PDB entry 8G10 | X-ray diffraction, 2.47 A resolution | chains C and J of the 6 polymer chains in the assembly

== Chain C ==
Protein: Cyclic GMP-AMP synthase
Organism: Mus musculus
Notes: EC 2.7.7.86; fragment: catalytic domain, residues 147-507
UniProt: Q8C6L5 (CGAS_MOUSE); residues 147-507 here = UniProt positions 147-507
Amino-acid sequence (364 residues; numbered 144 to 507; the number before each row is that of its first residue):
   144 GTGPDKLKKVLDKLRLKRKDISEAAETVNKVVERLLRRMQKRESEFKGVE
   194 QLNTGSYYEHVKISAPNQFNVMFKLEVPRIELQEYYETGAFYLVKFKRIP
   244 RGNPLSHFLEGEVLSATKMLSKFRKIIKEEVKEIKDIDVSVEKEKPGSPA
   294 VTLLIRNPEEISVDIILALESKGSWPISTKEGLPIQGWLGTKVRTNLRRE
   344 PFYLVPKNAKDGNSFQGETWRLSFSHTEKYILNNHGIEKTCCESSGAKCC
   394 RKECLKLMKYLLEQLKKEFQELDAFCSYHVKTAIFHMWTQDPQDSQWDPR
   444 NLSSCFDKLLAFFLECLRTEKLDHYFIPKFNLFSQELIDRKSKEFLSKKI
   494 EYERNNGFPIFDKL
Disordered / not traced: 144-148, 240-246, 353-358
Sequence notes: expression tag (144-146); engineered mutation Gln211 (Glu in Q8C6L5), Asn213 (Asp in Q8C6L5)
UniProt features mapped onto this chain:
  - region: Lys372 to Lys395 (DNA-binding)
  - motif: Leu154 to Leu159 (Nuclear export signal), Asp281 to Ser291 (Nuclear localization signal)
  - binding site (GTP): Thr197, Asp307, Arg364 to Glu371
  - binding site (ATP): Ser199, Glu371, Lys402, Ser420 to Lys424
  - binding site (2',3'-cGAMP): Gly290, Asp307, Lys350, Arg364 to Ser366
  - binding site (Mg(2+)): Asp307
  - binding site (Zn(2+)): His378, Cys384, Cys385, Cys392
  - site: Arg241 (Arginine-anchor), Asp307, Ile308 (Cleavage)
  - modified residue: Lys156 (N6-lactoyllysine), Glu176 (PolyADP-ribosyl glutamic acid), Ser199 (Phosphoserine), Tyr201 (Phosphotyrosine), Glu272 (5-glutamyl polyglutamate), Ser291 (Phosphoserine), Glu302 (5-glutamyl glutamate), Lys372 (N6-acetyllysine), Lys382 (N6-acetyllysine), Lys402 (N6-acetyllysine), Ser420 (Phosphoserine), Lys491 (N6-methyllysine)
  - lipidation (S-palmitoyl cysteine): Cys392, Cys393, Cys459
  - cross-link (Glycyl lysine isopeptide (Lys-Gly)): Lys217 (interchain with G-Cter in SUMO), Lys271 (interchain with G-Cter in ubiquitin), Lys335 (interchain with G-Cter in SUMO), Lys372 (interchain with G-Cter in SUMO), Lys382 (interchain with G-Cter in SUMO), Lys399 (interchain with G-Cter in ubiquitin), Lys402 (interchain with G-Cter in ubiquitin), Lys409 (interchain with G-Cter in ubiquitin), Lys410 (interchain with G-Cter in ubiquitin), Lys464 (interchain with G-Cter in SUMO)
Ion coordination: Mg2+: Gln211, Asn213 (together with GTP); Zn2+: His378, Cys384, Cys385, Cys392
Ligand contacts:
  - GTP (guanosine-5'-triphosphate), molecule 1: Thr197, Gln211, Asn213, Met215, Pro289, Gly290, Ser291, Pro292, Ala293, Asp307, Ile309, Val348, Lys350, Arg364, Ser366, Ser368
  - GTP, molecule 2: Gly198, Ser199, Glu202, Lys205, Gln211, Asn213, Arg364, Leu365, Ser368, Glu371, Lys402, Ser420, Tyr421, Lys424, His467
From the paper describing this entry:
  - mutagenesis - E211Q/D213N/K382E: decreased binding to dsDNA
  - specificity-determining residues: His467 (proposed by the authors, not directly observed)
  - mutagenesis - R364A (33-fold), H467A: decreased catalytic activity on ATP/GTP
  - mutagenesis - H467A (2-fold): increased catalytic activity on GTP/GTP
  - specificity-determining residues: Ile309, Arg364
  - mutagenesis - R364A (10-fold): decreased catalytic activity on GTP/GTP
  - mutagenesis - R364A (4-fold): increased catalytic activity on ATP/ATP
  - mutagenesis - E211Q/D213N: abolished catalytic activity

== Chain J ==
Molecule: Palindromic DNA18
Sequence (18 nucleotides; numbered 1 to 18; the number before each row is that of its first residue):
     1 ATCTGTACATGTACAGAT

== Chain C / chain J interface ==
Contacting residue pairs (15):
  Lys151(C) with DT2(J), phosphate contact
  Arg161(C) with DA7(J), base contact; DC8(J), hydrogen bond to the base; DA9(J), sugar contact
  Ile164(C) with DT10(J), sugar contact
  Ser165(C) with DA9(J), hydrogen bond to the phosphate; DT10(J), hydrogen bond to the phosphate
  Ala168(C) with DT10(J), phosphate contact; DG11(J), phosphate contact
  Asn172(C) with DG11(J), hydrogen bond to the phosphate
  Asn196(C) with DT12(J), hydrogen bond to the phosphate
  Tyr200(C) with DT10(J), hydrogen bond to the phosphate; DG11(J), hydrogen bond to the phosphate
  Tyr201(C) with DG11(J), phosphate contact
  Lys372(C) with DT12(J), salt bridge to the phosphate

== In short ==
10 residues of chain C and 7 residues of chain J are in contact, with 7 hydrogen bonds and 1 salt bridge.
Among the polar pairs are Arg161(C)-DC8(J), Ser165(C)-DA9(J) and Ser165(C)-DT10(J). The paper reports that
R364A and H467A of chain C reduce catalytic activity on ATP/GTP; specificity determinants His467(C), Ile309(C)
and Arg364(C); 4 substitutions were tested in all.
Chain C is Cyclic GMP-AMP synthase (Mus musculus) and chain J is Palindromic DNA18; the structure, Structure
of Ternary Complex of cGAS with dsDNA and Bound ITP and GTP, was determined by X-ray diffraction (same
publication as 7UUX, 7UXW, 7UYQ, 7UYZ, 7UZR, 7V0W and 14 further entries).
